Entry 6QXT (electron microscopy, 8.90 A resolution (very low resolution: no residue pairs are listed; an interface is given only as per-side residue counts)); this record covers chains B and C of the 54 polymer chains in the assembly.

[Chain B (and C)]
Protein: CRISPR-associated protein Csn2
From: Streptococcus thermophilus
Notes: chain C of this document is another copy of the same molecule, construct and numbering; everything in this record applies to it too
Reference sequence: G3ECR4 (CSN2_STRTR); numbering as in UniProt (aligned over 1-219)
Sequence (219 residues; each row starts with the number of its first residue):
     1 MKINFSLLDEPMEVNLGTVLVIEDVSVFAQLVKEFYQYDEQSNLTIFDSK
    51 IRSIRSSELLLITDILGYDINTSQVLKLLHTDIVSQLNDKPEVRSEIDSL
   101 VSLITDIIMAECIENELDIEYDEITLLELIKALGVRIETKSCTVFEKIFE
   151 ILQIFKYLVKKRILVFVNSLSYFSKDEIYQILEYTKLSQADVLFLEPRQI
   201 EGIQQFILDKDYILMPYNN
Ion coordination: Ca2+ site 1: E123 (shared with A132(C) of chain C); Ca2+ site 2: A132 (shared with E123(C) of chain C)
UniProt features mapped onto this chain:
  - binding site (Ca(2+)): E138, E150

[How chain B and chain C interact]
At this resolution (9 A) residue pairs are not listed: 14 residues of chain B and 15 of chain C lie at the interface.

[Overview]
Chain B and chain C form an interface of 14 and 15 residues respectively. Curated annotation (UniProt) lists
Ca2+-binding residues E138(B) and E150(B) on chain B.
Both chains are CRISPR-associated protein Csn2 (Streptococcus thermophilus). Entry 6QXT (Cas1-Cas2-Csn2-DNA
dimer complex from the Type II-A CRISPR-Cas system) was determined by electron microscopy together with 6QXF
and 6QY3 from the same study.
